PDB entry 8QBX | electron microscopy, 2.20 A resolution | chains TA and IB of the 60 polymer chains in the assembly

Chain TA (and IB):
Name: Penton protein
Source organism: Human adenovirus sp
Notes: chain IB of this document is another copy of the same molecule, construct and numbering; everything in this record applies to it too
Reference sequence: Q2Y0H9 (Q2Y0H9_ADE03); aligned to UniProt positions 1-555 over residues 1-555 (the alignment contains insertions or deletions, so no single offset holds)
Chain sequence (555 residues; row label = number of the first residue in the row):
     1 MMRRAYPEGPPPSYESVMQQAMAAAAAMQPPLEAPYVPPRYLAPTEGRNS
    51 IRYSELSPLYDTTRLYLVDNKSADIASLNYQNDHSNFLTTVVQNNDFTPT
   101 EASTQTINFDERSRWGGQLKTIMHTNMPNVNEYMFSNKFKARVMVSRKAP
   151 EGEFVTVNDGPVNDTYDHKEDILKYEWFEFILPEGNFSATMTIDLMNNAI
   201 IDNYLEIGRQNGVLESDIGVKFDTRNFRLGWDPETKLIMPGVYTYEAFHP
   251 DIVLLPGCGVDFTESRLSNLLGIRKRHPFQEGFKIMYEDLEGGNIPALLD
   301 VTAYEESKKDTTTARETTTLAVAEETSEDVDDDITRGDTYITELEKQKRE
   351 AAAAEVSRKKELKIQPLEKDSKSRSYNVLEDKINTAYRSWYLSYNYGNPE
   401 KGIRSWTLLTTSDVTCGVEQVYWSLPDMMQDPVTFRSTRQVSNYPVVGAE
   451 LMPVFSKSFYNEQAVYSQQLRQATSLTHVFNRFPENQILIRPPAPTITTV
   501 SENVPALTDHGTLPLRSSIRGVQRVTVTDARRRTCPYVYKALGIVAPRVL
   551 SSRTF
Not modelled in the structure: 1-47, 149-170, 299-363, 462-477, 554-555
Differences from the reference sequence: conflict Met2 (Arg in Q2Y0H9), Ala21 (Gln28 in Q2Y0H9), Ala27 (Met31 in Q2Y0H9), Met28 (Ile32 in Q2Y0H9), Tyr36 (Phe40 in Q2Y0H9), Arg64 (Lys68 in Q2Y0H9), Val418 (Ala407 in Q2Y0H9), Ser442 (Asn431 in Q2Y0H9); insertion (22-24, 153-154, 160-164, 314-315, 330-331, 344-345, 357-358)

Interface between chain TA and chain IB:
Residue-residue contacts (6):
  Thr434(TA) - Tyr53(IB)
  Arg436(TA) - Asp96(IB)  salt bridge
  Ser437(TA) - Asp96(IB)
  Ser437(TA) - Phe97(IB)
  Thr438(TA) - Asp96(IB)
  Thr438(TA) - Phe97(IB)
Other interface residues (no listed pair), chain TA (7 interface residues in all): Val433, Arg439, Ser551
Other interface residues (no listed pair), chain IB (5 interface residues in all): Asn49, Ile51

Summary:
7 residues of chain TA and 5 residues of chain IB are in contact, with 1 salt bridge. Its one salt-bridged
contact is Arg436(TA)-Asp96(IB).
Chain TA and chain IB are both Penton protein (Human adenovirus sp); the structure, Chimeric
Adenovirus-derived dodecamer, was determined by electron microscopy together with 8COI and 8QB3 from the same
study.
